8TXO - chains A and G of the 7 polymer chains in the assembly; structure by electron microscopy, 3.10 A resolution.

# Chain A (and G)
Molecule: DNA-directed RNA polymerase subunit alpha
From: Escherichia coli
Notes: EC 2.7.7.6; chain G of this document is another copy of the same molecule, construct and numbering; everything in this record applies to it too
UniProtKB: P0A7Z4 (RPOA_ECOLI); residues 1-329 here = UniProt positions 1-329
Amino-acid sequence (329 residues; numbered 1 to 329; the number before each row is that of its first residue):
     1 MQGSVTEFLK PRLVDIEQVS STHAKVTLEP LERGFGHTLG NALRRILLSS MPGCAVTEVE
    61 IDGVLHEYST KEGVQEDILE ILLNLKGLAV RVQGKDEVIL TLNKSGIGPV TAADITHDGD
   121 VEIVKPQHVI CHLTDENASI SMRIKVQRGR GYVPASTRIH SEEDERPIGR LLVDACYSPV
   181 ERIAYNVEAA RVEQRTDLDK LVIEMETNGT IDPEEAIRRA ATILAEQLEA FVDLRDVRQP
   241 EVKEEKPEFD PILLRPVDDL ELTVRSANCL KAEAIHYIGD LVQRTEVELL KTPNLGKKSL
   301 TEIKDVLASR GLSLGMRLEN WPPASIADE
Disordered / not traced: 1-18, 160-168, 234-329 (chain G: 1-5, 159-166, 235-329)
Curated features (UniProtKB/Swiss-Prot):
  - region: Glu162 to Glu165 (Required for interaction with Crp at class II promoters)
  - modified residue: Arg265 (ADP-ribosylarginine), Lys297 (N6-acetyllysine), Lys298 (N6-acetyllysine)

# How chain A and chain G interact
Residue-residue contacts - 46 pairs, chain A then chain G:
  Leu28(A) - Phe231(G)  hydrophobic
  Gly34(A) - Arg45(G)  hydrogen bond (backbone-side chain)
  Phe35(A) - Ser49(G)
  Phe35(A) - Ser50(G)
  Phe35(A) - Ile223(G)  hydrophobic
  Phe35(A) - Gln227(G)
  His37(A) - Arg45(G)
  Thr38(A) - Arg45(G)  hydrogen bond
  Leu39(A) - Gln227(G)
  Asn41(A) - Asn41(G)
  Ala42(A) - Thr38(G)
  Leu43(A) - Phe231(G)  hydrophobic
  Arg45(A) - Gly34(G)  hydrogen bond (side chain-backbone)
  Arg45(A) - His37(G)
  Arg45(A) - Thr38(G)  hydrogen bond
  Ile46(A) - Phe35(G)  hydrophobic
  Ser50(A) - Phe8(G)
  Ser50(A) - Phe35(G)
  Arg150(A) - Phe8(G)
  Arg218(A) - Phe231(G)
  Arg218(A) - Val232(G)
  Arg218(A) - Leu234(G)
  Ala221(A) - Phe231(G)  hydrophobic
  Ala221(A) - Val232(G)  hydrophobic
  Ile223(A) - Phe35(G)  hydrophobic
  Leu224(A) - Leu228(G)  hydrophobic
  Ala225(A) - Leu228(G)
  Glu226(A) - Lys10(G)
  Gln227(A) - Phe8(G)
  Gln227(A) - Leu9(G)  hydrogen bond (side chain-backbone)
  Gln227(A) - Lys10(G)
  Gln227(A) - Pro11(G)
  Gln227(A) - Leu31(G)
  Gln227(A) - Phe35(G)
  Leu228(A) - Ala221(G)
  Leu228(A) - Leu224(G)  hydrophobic
  Leu228(A) - Ala225(G)  hydrophobic
  Ala230(A) - Pro11(G)
  Ala230(A) - Arg12(G)
  Phe231(A) - Pro11(G)
  Phe231(A) - Leu13(G)  hydrophobic
  Phe231(A) - Leu28(G)  hydrophobic
  Phe231(A) - Arg218(G)
  Phe231(A) - Ala221(G)  hydrophobic
  Val232(A) - Ala225(G)  hydrophobic
  Asp233(A) - Thr222(G)
Also at the interface, not in a pair above, chain A (32 interface residues in all): Leu31, Pro52, Arg148, Leu201, Glu214, Ile217, Thr222
Also at the interface, not in a pair above, chain G (33 interface residues in all): Thr6, Glu32, Leu39, Ala42, Ile46, Ala230

# In short
32 residues of chain A and 33 residues of chain G are in contact, with 5 hydrogen bonds. Among the polar pairs
are Gly34(A)-Arg45(G), Thr38(A)-Arg45(G) and Gln227(A)-Leu9(G).
Chain A and chain G are both DNA-directed RNA polymerase subunit alpha (Escherichia coli); the structure, E.
coli DNA-directed RNA polymerase transcription elongation complex bound to the unnatural dZ-PTP base pair in
..., was determined by electron microscopy.
